PDB entry 1TPE | X-ray diffraction, 2.10 A resolution | chain A

# Chain A
Molecule: Triosephosphate isomerase
From: Trypanosoma brucei brucei
Notes: EC 5.3.1.1
Reference sequence: P04789 (TPIS_TRYBB); residues 1-250 here = UniProt positions 1-250
Sequence (250 residues; row label = number of the first residue in the row):
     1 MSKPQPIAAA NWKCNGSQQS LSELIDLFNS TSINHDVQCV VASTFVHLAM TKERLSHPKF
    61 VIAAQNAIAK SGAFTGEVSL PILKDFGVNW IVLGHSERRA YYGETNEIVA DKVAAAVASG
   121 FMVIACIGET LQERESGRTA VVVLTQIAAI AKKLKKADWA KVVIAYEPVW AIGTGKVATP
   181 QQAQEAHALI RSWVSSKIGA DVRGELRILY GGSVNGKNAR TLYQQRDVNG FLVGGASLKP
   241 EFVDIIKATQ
Unresolved in the structure: 1
UniProt features mapped onto this chain:
  - active site: His95 (Electrophile), Glu167 (Proton acceptor)
  - binding site (substrate): Asn11, Lys13

# Overview
From UniProt: active-site residues His95 and Glu167 and substrate-binding residues Asn11 and Lys13.
Chain A is Triosephosphate isomerase (Trypanosoma brucei brucei); the structure, Comparison of the structures
and the crystal contacts of trypanosomal triosephosphate isomerase in four different crystal ..., was
determined by X-ray diffraction (same publication as 1TPF).
